1DML - chains A and B; structure by X-ray diffraction, 2.70 A resolution.

[Chain A]
Protein: DNA polymerase processivity factor
Source organism: Human herpesvirus 1
Notes: fragment: n-terminal domain
Reference sequence: P10226 (VPAP_HHV11); numbering as in UniProt (aligned over 1-319)
Amino-acid sequence (319 residues; row label = number of the first residue in the row):
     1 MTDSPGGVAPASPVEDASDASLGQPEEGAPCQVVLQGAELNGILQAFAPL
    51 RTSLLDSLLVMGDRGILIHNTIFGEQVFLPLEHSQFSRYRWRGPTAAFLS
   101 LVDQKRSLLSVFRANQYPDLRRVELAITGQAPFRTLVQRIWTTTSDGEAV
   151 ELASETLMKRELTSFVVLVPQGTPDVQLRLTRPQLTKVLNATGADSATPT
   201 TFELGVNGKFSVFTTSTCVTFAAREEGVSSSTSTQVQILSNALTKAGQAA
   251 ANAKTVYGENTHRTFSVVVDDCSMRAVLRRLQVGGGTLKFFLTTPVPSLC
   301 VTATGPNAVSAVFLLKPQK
Not modelled in the structure: 1-28, 228-251

[Chain B]
Protein: DNA polymerase
Source organism: Human herpesvirus 1
Notes: EC 2.7.7.7; fragment: c-terminal 36 amino acids
Reference sequence: P07917 (DPOL_HHV1A); numbering as in UniProt (aligned over 1200-1235)
Amino-acid sequence (36 residues; each row starts with the number of its first residue):
  1200 DDVAARLRAAGFGAVGAGATAEETRRMLHRAFDTLA

[Interface between chain A and chain B]
Residue-residue contacts - 59 pairs, chain A then chain B:
  V60(A) with L1227(B), hydrophobic
  D63(A) with R1224(B), salt bridge; H1228(B), salt bridge
  R64(A) with H1228(B), hydrogen bond; F1231(B); D1232(B), salt bridge
  G65(A) with F1231(B)
  I66(A) with F1231(B)
  L67(A) with L1227(B), hydrophobic; L1234(B), hydrophobic
  Q76(A) with L1206(B)
  F78(A) with L1234(B), hydrophobic
  P80(A) with F1231(B), hydrophobic
  L81(A) with F1231(B)
  E82(A) with F1231(B)
  T95(A) with T1223(B)
  F165(A) with V1214(B); G1215(B); A1216(B), hydrogen bond (backbone-backbone)
  V166(A) with V1214(B); A1216(B), hydrophobic
  V167(A) with G1212(B); A1213(B); V1214(B), hydrogen bond (backbone-backbone)
  L168(A) with A1203(B), hydrophobic; L1206(B), hydrophobic; F1211(B); G1212(B); A1213(B), hydrophobic
  V169(A) with F1211(B); G1212(B), hydrogen bond (backbone-backbone); V1214(B), hydrophobic; M1226(B), hydrophobic; A1230(B), hydrophobic
  P170(A) with F1211(B); A1230(B); T1233(B); L1234(B), hydrophobic
  Q171(A) with G1210(B), hydrogen bond (side chain-backbone); F1211(B); G1212(B); M1226(B); R1229(B), hydrogen bond; T1233(B)
  G172(A) with R1229(B); T1233(B)
  D270(A) with R1205(B), salt bridge
  K289(A) with T1233(B), hydrogen bond (side chain-backbone); L1234(B), hydrogen bond (side chain-backbone); A1235(B), hydrogen bond (side chain-backbone)
  T294(A) with A1209(B), hydrogen bond (side chain-backbone)
  P295(A) with A1208(B)
  V296(A) with A1208(B), hydrogen bond (backbone-backbone); A1209(B)
  T302(A) with L1234(B)
  S310(A) with L1234(B)
  V312(A) with F1211(B), hydrophobic
  L314(A) with R1205(B); A1209(B), hydrophobic
Other interface residues (no listed pair), chain A (32 interface residues in all): P94, S298, C300
Other interface residues (no listed pair), chain B (27 interface residues in all): V1202, R1207, A1220

[Overview]
The interface between chain A and chain B involves 32 residues on one side and 27 on the other, with 11
hydrogen bonds and 4 salt bridges. Polar pairs include D63(A)-R1224(B), D63(A)-H1228(B) and R64(A)-D1232(B).
Here chain A is DNA polymerase processivity factor and chain B is DNA polymerase, both from Human herpesvirus
1. Entry 1DML (Crystal structure of herpes simplex UL42 bound to the C-terminus of hsv pol) was determined by
X-ray diffraction.
